PDB entry 5B0Z | X-ray diffraction, 1.99 A resolution | chains D and I of the 10 polymer chains in the assembly

Chain D:
Name: Histone H2B type 1-J
From: Homo sapiens
Reference sequence: P06899 (H2B1J_HUMAN); residues 0-125 here correspond to UniProt positions 1-126 (UniProt number = residue number + 1)
Amino-acid sequence (129 residues; numbered -3 to 125; the number before each row is that of its first residue; numbers below 1 keep their minus sign (Gly-3 is residue -3)):
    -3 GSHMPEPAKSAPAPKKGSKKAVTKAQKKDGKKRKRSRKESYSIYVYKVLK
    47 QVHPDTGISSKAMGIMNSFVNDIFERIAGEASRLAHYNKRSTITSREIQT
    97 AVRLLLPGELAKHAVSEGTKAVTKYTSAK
Not modelled in the structure: -3 to 30, 125
Differences from the reference sequence: expression tag (-3 to -1)
Curated features (UniProtKB/Swiss-Prot):
  - modified residue: Pro1 (N-acetylproline), Glu2 (ADP-ribosyl glutamic acid), Lys5 (N6-(2-hydroxyisobutyryl)lysine), Ser6 (ADP-ribosylserine), Lys11 (N6-(beta-hydroxybutyryl)lysine), Lys12 (N6-(2-hydroxyisobutyryl)lysine), Ser14 (Phosphoserine), Lys15 (N6-acetyllysine), Lys16 (N6-(beta-hydroxybutyryl)lysine), Lys20 (N6-(2-hydroxyisobutyryl)lysine), Lys23 (N6-(2-hydroxyisobutyryl)lysine), Lys24 (N6-(2-hydroxyisobutyryl)lysine), Lys34 (N6-(2-hydroxyisobutyryl)lysine), Glu35 (PolyADP-ribosyl glutamic acid), Ser36 (Phosphoserine), Lys43 (N6-(2-hydroxyisobutyryl)lysine), Lys46 (N6-(2-hydroxyisobutyryl)lysine), Lys57 (N6,N6-dimethyllysine), Arg79 (Dimethylated arginine), Lys85 (N6,N6,N6-trimethyllysine) and 6 more in UniProt
  - glycosylation: Ser112 (O-linked (GlcNAc) serine)
  - cross-link (Glycyl lysine isopeptide (Lys-Gly)): Lys5 (interchain with G-Cter in SUMO2), Lys20 (interchain with G-Cter in SUMO2), Lys34 (interchain with G-Cter in ubiquitin), Lys120 (interchain with G-Cter in ubiquitin)
Metal / ion sites: Mn2+: Val48 (shared with 1 residue of chain E)

Chain I:
Molecule: 146-nt DNA strand
From: Homo sapiens
Sequence (146 nucleotides; row label = number of the first residue in the row):
     1 ATCAATATCCACCTGCAGATTCTACCAAAAGTGTATTTGGAAACTGCTCC
    51 ATCAAAAGGCATGTTCAGCTGAATTCAGCTGAACATGCCTTTTGATGGAG
   101 CAGTTTCCAAATACACTTTTGGTAGAATCTGCAGGTGGATATTGAT
Metal / ion sites: Mn2+ near DG121 (its only coordinating residue here)

How chain D and chain I interact:
Pairs across the interface - 15 pairs, chain D then chain I:
  Ser32(D) - DG103(I)  hydrogen bond to the phosphate
  Arg33(D) - DA27(I)  sugar contact
  Glu35(D) - DA28(I)  sugar contact
  Tyr42(D) - DT20(I)  hydrogen bond to the phosphate
  Tyr42(D) - DT21(I)  phosphate contact
  Gly53(D) - DT20(I)  phosphate contact
  Ile54(D) - DA19(I)  phosphate contact
  Ile54(D) - DT20(I)  hydrogen bond to the phosphate
  Ser55(D) - DA19(I)  phosphate contact
  Ser56(D) - DA19(I)  hydrogen bond to the phosphate
  Arg86(D) - DG39(I)  phosphate contact
  Arg86(D) - DG40(I)  salt bridge to the phosphate
  Ser87(D) - DT38(I)  hydrogen bond to the phosphate
  Ser87(D) - DG39(I)  hydrogen bond to the phosphate
  Thr88(D) - DG39(I)  hydrogen bond to the phosphate
Also at the interface, not in a pair above, chain D (12 interface residues in all): Arg31
Also at the interface, not in a pair above, chain I (10 interface residues in all): DA29

In short:
The interface between chain D and chain I involves 12 residues on one side and 10 on the other, with 7
hydrogen bonds and 1 salt bridge. Polar pairs include Ser32(D)-DG103(I), Tyr42(D)-DT20(I) and
Ile54(D)-DT20(I).
Here chain D is Histone H2B type 1-J and chain I is a 146-nt DNA strand, both from Homo sapiens. Entry 5B0Z
(The crystal structure of the nucleosome containing H3.2, at 1.98 A resolution) was determined by X-ray
diffraction together with 5B0Y from the same study.
